Entry 1AON (X-ray diffraction, 3.00 A resolution); this record covers chains A and N of the 21 polymer chains in the assembly.

Chain A (and N):
Molecule: Groel
Source organism: Escherichia coli
Notes: chain N of this document is another copy of the same molecule, construct and numbering; everything in this record applies to it too
UniProt: P0A6F5 (CH60_ECOLI); residues 2-548 here = UniProt positions 2-548
Sequence (547 residues; each row starts with the number of its first residue):
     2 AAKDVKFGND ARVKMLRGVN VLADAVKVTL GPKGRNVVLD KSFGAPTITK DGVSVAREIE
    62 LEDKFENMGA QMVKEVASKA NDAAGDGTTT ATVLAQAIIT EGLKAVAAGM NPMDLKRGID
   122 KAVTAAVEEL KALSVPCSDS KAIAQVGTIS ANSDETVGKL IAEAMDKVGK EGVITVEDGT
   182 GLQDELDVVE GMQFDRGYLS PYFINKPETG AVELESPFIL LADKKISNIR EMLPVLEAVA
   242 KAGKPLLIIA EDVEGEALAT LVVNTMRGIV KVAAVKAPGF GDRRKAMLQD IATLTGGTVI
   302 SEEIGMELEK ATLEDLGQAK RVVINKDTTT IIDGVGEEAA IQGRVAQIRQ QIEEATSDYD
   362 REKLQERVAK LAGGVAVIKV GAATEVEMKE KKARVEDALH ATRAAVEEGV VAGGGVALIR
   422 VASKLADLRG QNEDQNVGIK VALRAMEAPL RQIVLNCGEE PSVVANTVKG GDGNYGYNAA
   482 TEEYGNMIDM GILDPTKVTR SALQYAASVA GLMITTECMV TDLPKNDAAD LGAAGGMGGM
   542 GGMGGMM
Disordered / not traced: 526-548
Ion coordination: Mg2+: D87 (together with ADP)
Residues lining bound ligands: ADP (adenosine-5'-diphosphate): T30, L31, G32, P33, K51, D87, G88, T89, T90, T91, I150, S154, G414, G415, G416, I454, Y478, N479, A480, A481, M488, I493, D495

Interface between chain A and chain N:
Pairs across the interface (9):
  E461(A) with R452(N), salt bridge; S463(N)
  S463(A) with E461(N), hydrogen bond; S463(N), hydrogen bond; V464(N)
  V464(A) with S463(N); V464(N), hydrophobic; N467(N)
  N467(A) with V464(N)

In short:
Chain A and chain N form an interface of 4 and 5 residues respectively; the contacts include 2 hydrogen bonds
and 1 salt bridge. Polar pairs include E461(A)-R452(N), S463(A)-E461(N) and S463(A)-S463(N). Bound to chain A:
ADP.
Both chains are Groel (Escherichia coli). Entry 1AON (Crystal structure of the asymmetric chaperonin complex
groel/groes/(ADP)7) was determined by X-ray diffraction.
